3CKE - chains A and D of the 4 polymer chains in the assembly; structure by X-ray diffraction, 2.40 A resolution.

== Chain A (and D) ==
Molecule: Aristolochene synthase
Organism: Aspergillus terreus
Notes: EC 4.2.3.9; chain D of this document is another copy of the same molecule, construct and numbering; everything in this record applies to it too
UniProtKB: Q9UR08 (Q9UR08_ASPTE); residues 1-320 here = UniProt positions 1-320
Sequence (320 residues; each row starts with the number of its first residue):
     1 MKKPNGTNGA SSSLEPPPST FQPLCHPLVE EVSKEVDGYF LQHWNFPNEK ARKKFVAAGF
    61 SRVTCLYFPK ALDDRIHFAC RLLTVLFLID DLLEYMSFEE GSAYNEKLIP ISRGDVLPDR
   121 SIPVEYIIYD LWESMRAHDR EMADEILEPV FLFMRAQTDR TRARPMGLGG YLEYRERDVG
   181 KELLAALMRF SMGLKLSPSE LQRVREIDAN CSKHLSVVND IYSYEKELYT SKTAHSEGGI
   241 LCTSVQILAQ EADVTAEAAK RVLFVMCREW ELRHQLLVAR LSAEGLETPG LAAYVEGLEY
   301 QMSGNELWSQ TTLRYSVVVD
Not modelled in the structure: 1-12, 231-240, 318-320 (chain D: 1-12, 45-49, 55, 95-97, 163, 230-240, 318-320)
Small-molecule neighbours: FDF ((2E,6E)-12-fluoro-11-(fluoromethyl)-3,7-dimethyldodeca-2,6,10-trien-1-yl trihydrogen diphosphate): Tyr67, Leu83, Leu86, Phe87, Asp90, Phe153, Gln157, Gly180, Leu183, Leu184, Asn219, Asn305, Trp308, Arg314, Tyr315
Curated features (UniProtKB/Swiss-Prot):
  - binding site (Mg(2+)): Asp90, Asn219, Ser223, Glu227
  - binding site ((2E,6E)-farnesyl diphosphate): Arg314, Tyr315
  - mutagenesis: Glu227 (E227Q: Abolishes catalytic activity)

== Interface between chain A and chain D ==
Residue-residue contacts - 31 pairs, chain A then chain D:
  Leu168(A) - Glu251(D)
  Gly169(A) - Glu251(D)  hydrogen bond (backbone-side chain)
  Leu172(A) - Glu251(D)
  Leu172(A) - Ala252(D)  hydrophobic
  Lys213(A) - Ala252(D)  hydrogen bond (side chain-backbone)
  Lys213(A) - Asp253(D)  salt bridge
  Glu251(A) - Gly169(D)  hydrogen bond (side chain-backbone)
  Glu251(A) - Leu172(D)
  Ala252(A) - Leu172(D)  hydrophobic
  Ala252(A) - Lys213(D)  hydrogen bond (backbone-side chain)
  Ala252(A) - Met266(D)  hydrophobic
  Ala252(A) - Trp270(D)  hydrogen bond (backbone-side chain)
  Asp253(A) - Glu176(D)
  Asp253(A) - Lys213(D)
  Asp253(A) - Arg273(D)  salt bridge
  Val254(A) - Trp270(D)
  Ala258(A) - Glu269(D)
  Arg261(A) - Glu269(D)  salt bridge
  Arg261(A) - Leu272(D)
  Val262(A) - Val262(D)  hydrophobic
  Val262(A) - Met266(D)  hydrophobic
  Val262(A) - Glu269(D)
  Val265(A) - Val265(D)  hydrophobic
  Met266(A) - Leu248(D)  hydrophobic
  Met266(A) - Val262(D)  hydrophobic
  Glu269(A) - Ala258(D)
  Glu269(A) - Arg261(D)  salt bridge
  Glu269(A) - Val262(D)
  Trp270(A) - Ala252(D)  hydrogen bond (side chain-backbone)
  Trp270(A) - Val254(D)
  Arg273(A) - Asp253(D)  salt bridge
Interface residues without a listed pair, chain A (18 interface residues in all): Leu248, Leu272
Interface residues without a listed pair, chain D (19 interface residues in all): Leu168

== Summary ==
18 residues of chain A face 19 of chain D across their interface, with 6 hydrogen bonds and 5 salt bridges.
Polar contacts include Lys213(A)-Asp253(D), Asp253(A)-Arg273(D) and Arg261(A)-Glu269(D). Ligands of chain A:
compound FDF.
Chain A and chain D are both Aristolochene synthase (Aspergillus terreus); the structure, Crystal structure of
aristolochene synthase in complex with 12,13-difluorofarnesyl diphosphate, was determined by X-ray diffraction
(same publication as 3BNX and 3BNY).
